Entry 3KOV (X-ray diffraction, 2.90 A resolution); this record covers chains A and D of the 4 polymer chains in the assembly.

Chain A:
Molecule: Myocyte-specific enhancer factor 2A
Organism: Homo sapiens
Reference sequence: Q02078 (MEF2A_HUMAN); numbering as in UniProt (aligned over 2-91)
Chain sequence (90 residues; numbered 2 to 91; the number before each row is that of its first residue):
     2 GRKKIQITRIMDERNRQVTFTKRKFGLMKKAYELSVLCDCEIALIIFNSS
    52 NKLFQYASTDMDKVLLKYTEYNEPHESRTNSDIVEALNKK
UniProt features mapped onto this chain:
  - DNA-binding region: Ala-58 to Glu-86 (Mef2-type)
  - modified residue: Ser-59 (Phosphoserine)
Reported in the primary citation:
  - self-association interface (contacts with another copy of this molecule); pairs are residue here / residue on that copy: Glu-34/Arg-24, His-76/Leu-54, His-76/Gln-56, Glu-77/Lys-25 (salt bridge), Glu-77/Phe-55, Ser-78/Gln-56 (hydrogen bond), Thr-80/Ser-59, Asn-81/Ser-59, Ile-84, Val-85, Leu-88
  - binding site for the 13-nt DNA strand: Gly-2, Arg-3, Lys-5, Ile-6, Lys-23, Arg-24, Lys-31
  - binding site for the 13-nt DNA strand: Lys-4, Lys-30
  - contacts within the chain: Lys-30/Glu-34, Lys-31/Glu-34, Tyr-72/His-76
  - specificity-determining residues: Lys-23
  - conformationally variable residues (side-chain flip): Asp-63, His-76

Chain D:
Molecule: 13-nt DNA strand
Sequence (13 nucleotides; row label = number of the first residue in the row):
     2 TCTTATAAATAGT

Chain A / chain D interface:
Residue-residue contacts - 27 pairs, chain A then chain D:
  Gly-2(A) / DA6(D)  base contact
  Gly-2(A) / DT7(D)  hydrogen bond to the base
  Gly-2(A) / DA8(D)  hydrogen bond to the sugar
  Gly-2(A) / DT11(D)  base contact
  Gly-2(A) / DA12(D)  sugar contact
  Arg-3(A) / DT5(D)  hydrogen bond to the base
  Arg-3(A) / DA6(D)  hydrogen bond to the base
  Arg-3(A) / DT7(D)  base contact
  Arg-3(A) / DA12(D)  hydrogen bond to the base
  Arg-3(A) / DG13(D)  hydrogen bond to the base
  Arg-3(A) / DT14(D)  hydrogen bond to the sugar
  Lys-4(A) / DA8(D)  sugar contact
  Lys-4(A) / DA12(D)  phosphate contact
  Lys-4(A) / DG13(D)  sugar contact
  Lys-4(A) / DT14(D)  salt bridge to the phosphate
  Lys-5(A) / DA8(D)  phosphate contact
  Lys-5(A) / DA9(D)  salt bridge to the phosphate
  Ile-6(A) / DA9(D)  phosphate contact
  Ile-6(A) / DA12(D)  phosphate contact
  Ile-6(A) / DG13(D)  phosphate contact
  Lys-23(A) / DA12(D)  salt bridge to the phosphate
  Arg-24(A) / DA12(D)  salt bridge to the phosphate
  Gly-27(A) / DT11(D)  phosphate contact
  Lys-30(A) / DA10(D)  salt bridge to the phosphate
  Lys-31(A) / DA10(D)  sugar contact
  Lys-31(A) / DT11(D)  salt bridge to the phosphate
  Glu-34(A) / DA10(D)  phosphate contact
Also at the interface, not in a pair above, chain A (14 interface residues in all): Val-19, Thr-20, Leu-28
Also at the interface, not in a pair above, chain D (11 interface residues in all): DT2

Summary:
The interface between chain A and chain D involves 14 residues on one side and 11 on the other; the contacts
include 7 hydrogen bonds and 6 salt bridges. Among the polar pairs are Gly-2(A)/DT7(D), Arg-3(A)/DT5(D) and
Arg-3(A)/DA6(D). The paper reports a binding site for the 13-nt DNA strand at Gly-2(A), Arg-3(A) and Lys-5(A)
among others; the specificity determinant Lys-23(A).
Here chain A is Myocyte-specific enhancer factor 2A (Homo sapiens) and chain D is a 13-nt DNA strand. Entry
3KOV (Structure of MEF2A bound to DNA reveals a completely folded MADS-box/MEF2 domain that recognizes DNA and
...) was determined by X-ray diffraction.
